Entry 7VGZ (electron microscopy, 3.30 A resolution); this record covers chains C and F of the 5 polymer chains in the assembly.

Chain C:
Name: Guanine nucleotide-binding protein G(i) subunit alpha-1
From: Homo sapiens
UniProtKB: P63096 (GNAI1_HUMAN); residue numbers follow UniProt; this construct covers 2-354
Amino-acid sequence (353 residues; row label = number of the first residue in the row):
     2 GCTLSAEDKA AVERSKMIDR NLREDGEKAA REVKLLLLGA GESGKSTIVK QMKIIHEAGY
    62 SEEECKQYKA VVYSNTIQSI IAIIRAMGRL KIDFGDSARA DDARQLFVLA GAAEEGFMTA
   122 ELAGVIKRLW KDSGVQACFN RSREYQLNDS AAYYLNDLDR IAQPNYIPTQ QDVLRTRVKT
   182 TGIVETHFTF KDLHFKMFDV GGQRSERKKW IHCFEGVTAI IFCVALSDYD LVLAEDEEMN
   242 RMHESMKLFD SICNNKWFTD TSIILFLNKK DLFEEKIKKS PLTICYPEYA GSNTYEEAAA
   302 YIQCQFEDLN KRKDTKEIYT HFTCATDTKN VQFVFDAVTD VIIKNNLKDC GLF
Disordered / not traced: 2-3, 56-181, 234-240
Curated features (UniProtKB/Swiss-Prot):
  - region: Lys-35 to Thr-48 (G1 motif), Asp-173 to Thr-181 (G2 motif), Phe-196 to Arg-205 (G3 motif), Ile-265 to Asp-272 (G4 motif), Thr-324 to Thr-329 (G5 motif)
  - binding site (GTP): Glu-43 to Thr-48, Ser-151, Leu-175 to Thr-181, Asp-200 to Gln-204, Asn-269 to Asp-272, Ala-326
  - binding site (Mg(2+)): Ser-47, Thr-181
  - modified residue: Arg-178 (ADP-ribosylarginine), Gln-204 (Deamidated glutamine), Cys-351 (ADP-ribosylcysteine)
  - lipidation: Gly-2 (N-myristoyl glycine), Cys-3 (S-palmitoyl cysteine)

Chain F:
Name: scFv16
From: synthetic construct
Notes: antibody fragment or engineered binder
Amino-acid sequence (256 residues; row label = number of the first residue in the row):
     1 DVQLVESGGG LVQPGGSRKL SCSASGFAFS SFGMHWVRQA PEKGLEWVAY ISSGSGTIYY
    61 ADTVKGRFTI SRDDPKNTLF LQMTSLRSED TAMYYCVRSI YYYGSSPFDF WGQGTTLTVS
   121 SGGGGSGGGG SGGGGSDIVM TQATSSVPVT PGESVSISCR SSKSLLHSNG NTYLYWFLQR
   181 PGQSPQLLIY RMSNLASGVP DRFSGSGSGT AFTLTISRLE AEDVGVYYCM QHLEYPLTFG
   241 AGTKLELKGS LEVLFQ
Disordered / not traced: 1, 121-135, 248-256
Disulfides: Cys-159/Cys-229

Chain C / chain F interface:
Residue-residue contacts - 26 pairs, chain C then chain F:
  Leu-5(C) with His-167(F)
  Ser-6(C) with His-167(F); Asn-169(F); Tyr-173(F), hydrogen bond
  Ala-7(C) with His-232(F); Leu-233(F), hydrogen bond (backbone-backbone); Tyr-235(F), hydrophobic
  Glu-8(C) with Tyr-101(F); Pro-107(F); Tyr-173(F); Tyr-175(F), hydrogen bond; Arg-191(F), salt bridge; His-232(F)
  Asp-9(C) with Asn-169(F), hydrogen bond; Tyr-173(F), hydrogen bond
  Ala-11(C) with Tyr-101(F), hydrophobic
  Ala-12(C) with Tyr-101(F)
  Glu-14(C) with Ser-52(F), hydrogen bond; Ser-53(F); Gly-56(F); Thr-57(F), hydrogen bond
  Arg-15(C) with Ile-100(F); Tyr-101(F); Tyr-102(F)
  Met-18(C) with Ser-53(F); Gly-54(F)
Also at the interface, not in a pair above, chain C (11 interface residues in all): Thr-4
Also at the interface, not in a pair above, chain F (20 interface residues in all): Ser-31, Tyr-50, Glu-234

Summary:
The interface between chain C and chain F involves 11 residues on one side and 20 on the other, with 7
hydrogen bonds and 1 salt bridge. Polar pairs include Glu-8(C)/Arg-191(F), Ser-6(C)/Tyr-173(F) and
Glu-8(C)/Tyr-175(F).
Chain C is Guanine nucleotide-binding protein G(i) subunit alpha-1 (Homo sapiens) and chain F is scFv16
(synthetic construct); the structure, MT1-remalteon-Gi complex, was determined by electron microscopy (same
publication as 7VGY and 7VH0).
